7PA8 - chains FFF and MMM of the 15 polymer chains in the assembly; structure by X-ray diffraction, 3.15 A resolution.

# Chain FFF (and MMM)
Molecule: Fab 27C2 light chain
Source organism: Homo sapiens
Notes: antibody fragment or engineered binder; chain MMM of this document is another copy of the same molecule, construct and numbering; everything in this record applies to it too
Chain sequence (212 residues; numbered 1 to 212; the number before each row is that of its first residue):
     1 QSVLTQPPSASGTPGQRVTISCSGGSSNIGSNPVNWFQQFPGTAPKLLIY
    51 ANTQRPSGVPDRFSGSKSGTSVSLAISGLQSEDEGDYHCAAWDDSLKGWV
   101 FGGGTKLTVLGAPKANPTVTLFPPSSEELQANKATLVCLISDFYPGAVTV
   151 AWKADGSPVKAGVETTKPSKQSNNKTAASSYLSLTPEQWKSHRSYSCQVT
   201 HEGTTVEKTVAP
Disordered / not traced: 1, 127-131, 153-160, 187-193 (chain MMM: 1, 110-212)
Disulfides: C22-C89, C138-C197

# How chain FFF and chain MMM interact
Residue-residue contacts - 4 pairs, chain FFF then chain MMM:
  Q16(FFF) with Q80(MMM)
  S66(FFF) with S57(MMM), hydrogen bond
  S68(FFF) with S57(MMM)
  S73(FFF) with S57(MMM), hydrogen bond
Also at the interface, not in a pair above, chain FFF (6 interface residues in all): T19, V72
Also at the interface, not in a pair above, chain MMM (4 interface residues in all): G58, E82

# Overview
Chain FFF and chain MMM form an interface of 6 and 4 residues respectively, with 2 hydrogen bonds. Among the
polar pairs are S66(FFF)-S57(MMM) and S73(FFF)-S57(MMM).
Both chains are Fab 27C2 light chain (Homo sapiens). Entry 7PA8 (JC polyomavirus VP1 in complex with Fab 27C2)
was determined by X-ray diffraction.
